Entry 4G6G (X-ray diffraction, 2.39 A resolution); this record covers chains A and B.

== Chain A (and B) ==
Name: Rotenone-insensitive NADH-ubiquinone oxidoreductase, mitochondrial
Source organism: Saccharomyces cerevisiae
Notes: EC 1.6.5.9; chain B of this document is another copy of the same molecule, construct and numbering; everything in this record applies to it too
UniProtKB: P32340 (NDI1_YEAST); residues 24-513 here = UniProt positions 24-513
Chain sequence (502 residues; each row starts with the number of its first residue):
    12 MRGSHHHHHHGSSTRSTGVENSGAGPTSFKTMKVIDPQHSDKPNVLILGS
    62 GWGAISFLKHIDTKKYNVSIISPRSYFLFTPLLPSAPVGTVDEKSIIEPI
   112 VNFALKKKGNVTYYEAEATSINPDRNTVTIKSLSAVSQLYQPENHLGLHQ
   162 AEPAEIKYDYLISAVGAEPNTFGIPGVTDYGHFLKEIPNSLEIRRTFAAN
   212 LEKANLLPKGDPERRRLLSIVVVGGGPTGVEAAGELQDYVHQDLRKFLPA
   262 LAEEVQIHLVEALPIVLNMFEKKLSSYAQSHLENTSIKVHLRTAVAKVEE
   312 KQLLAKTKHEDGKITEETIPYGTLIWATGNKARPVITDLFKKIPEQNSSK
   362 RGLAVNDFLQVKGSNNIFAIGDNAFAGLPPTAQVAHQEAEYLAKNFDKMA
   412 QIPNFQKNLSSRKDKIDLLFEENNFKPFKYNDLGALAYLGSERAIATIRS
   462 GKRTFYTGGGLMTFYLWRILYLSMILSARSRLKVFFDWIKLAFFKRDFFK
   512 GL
Disordered / not traced: 12-35, 418-425 (chain B: 12-41, 420-428)
Differences from the reference sequence: expression tag (12-23)
Bound ions: Mg2+ site 1: Leu89 (together with FAD); Mg2+ site 2: Ala175 (together with FAD); Mg2+ site 3: Ile381 (together with FAD)
Ligand contacts:
  - FAD (flavin-adenine dinucleotide): Leu59, Gly60, Ser61, Gly62, Trp63, Gly64, Ala65, Ile82, Ser83, Pro84, Arg85, Thr91, Pro92, Leu94, Pro95, Glu128, Ala129, Ala175, Val176, Gly177, Leu195, Lys196, Thr239, Arg344, Val346, Ile381, Gly382, Asp383, Asn384, Pro391, Thr392, Ala393, Gln394, Ala396, Tyr482
  - fragment of triton x-100 (TRT), molecule 1: Trp63, Ala393, Gln394, His397, Leu444, Gly445, Ala446, Leu447, Ile459, Leu481, Met485, Leu487
  - fragment of triton x-100 (TRT), molecule 2: Tyr476, Arg479, Ile480, Leu483, Phe496, Trp499, Ile500, Ala503
  - fragment of triton x-100 (TRT), molecule 3: Ala489, Leu493, Phe497, Ile500

== Chain A / chain B interface ==
Residue-residue contacts (62):
  Asp103(A) - Lys105(B)  salt bridge
  Glu104(A) - Lys105(B)  salt bridge
  Lys105(A) - Asp103(B)  salt bridge
  Lys105(A) - Glu104(B)  salt bridge
  Lys105(A) - Asp508(B)
  Lys105(A) - Leu513(B)
  Ile108(A) - Phe510(B)  hydrophobic
  Ile108(A) - Leu513(B)  hydrophobic
  Pro110(A) - Phe510(B)  hydrophobic
  Val112(A) - Phe258(B)  hydrophobic
  Asn113(A) - Lys506(B)  hydrogen bond
  Leu116(A) - Lys257(B)
  Leu116(A) - Lys506(B)
  Ser145(A) - Glu213(B)
  Ala146(A) - Glu213(B)
  Val147(A) - Asn216(B)  hydrogen bond (backbone-side chain)
  Val147(A) - Leu217(B)  hydrophobic
  Leu150(A) - Phe258(B)
  His156(A) - Leu217(B)
  His156(A) - Leu218(B)
  His156(A) - Pro219(B)
  Leu159(A) - Leu217(B)
  Gln161(A) - Lys214(B)
  Gln161(A) - Leu217(B)
  Ile198(A) - Leu513(B)  hydrophobic
  Leu202(A) - Leu513(B)  hydrophobic
  Glu213(A) - Ser145(B)
  Glu213(A) - Ala146(B)
  Lys214(A) - Gln161(B)
  Asn216(A) - Val147(B)  hydrogen bond (side chain-backbone)
  Leu217(A) - Val147(B)  hydrophobic
  Leu217(A) - His156(B)
  Leu217(A) - Gln161(B)
  Leu218(A) - His156(B)
  Pro219(A) - His156(B)
  Lys257(A) - Leu116(B)
  Phe258(A) - Val112(B)  hydrophobic
  Phe258(A) - Leu150(B)
  Ala489(A) - Phe505(B)
  Arg490(A) - Phe505(B)
  Arg490(A) - Asp508(B)  salt bridge
  Leu493(A) - Phe505(B)  hydrophobic
  Lys494(A) - Lys501(B)
  Lys494(A) - Asp508(B)  salt bridge
  Phe497(A) - Phe497(B)  hydrophobic
  Phe497(A) - Ile500(B)  hydrophobic
  Ile500(A) - Phe497(B)  hydrophobic
  Lys501(A) - Lys494(B)
  Phe505(A) - Ala489(B)
  Phe505(A) - Arg490(B)
  Phe505(A) - Leu493(B)  hydrophobic
  Lys506(A) - Asn113(B)  hydrogen bond
  Lys506(A) - Leu116(B)
  Asp508(A) - Lys105(B)
  Asp508(A) - Arg490(B)  salt bridge
  Asp508(A) - Lys494(B)  salt bridge
  Phe510(A) - Ile108(B)  hydrophobic
  Phe510(A) - Pro110(B)  hydrophobic
  Leu513(A) - Lys105(B)
  Leu513(A) - Ile108(B)  hydrophobic
  Leu513(A) - Ile198(B)  hydrophobic
  Leu513(A) - Leu202(B)  hydrophobic
Also at the interface, not in a pair above, chain A (43 interface residues in all): Tyr87, Glu126, Glu154, His160, Arg205, Leu259
Also at the interface, not in a pair above, chain B (42 interface residues in all): Glu126, Gln149, Glu154, Leu159, Arg205, Leu259

== In short ==
The interface between chain A and chain B involves 43 residues on one side and 42 on the other, with 4
hydrogen bonds and 8 salt bridges. Polar pairs include Asp103(A)-Lys105(B), Glu104(A)-Lys105(B) and
Arg490(A)-Asp508(B).
Both chains are Rotenone-insensitive NADH-ubiquinone oxidoreductase, mitochondrial (Saccharomyces cerevisiae).
Entry 4G6G (Crystal structure of NDH with TRT) was determined by X-ray diffraction together with 4G6H, 4G73
and 4G74 from the same study.
